PDB entry 8TQ2 | electron microscopy, 3.80 A resolution | chains A and B of the 4 polymer chains in the assembly

Chain A:
Name: Cyclin-dependent kinase 8
From: Homo sapiens
Reference sequence: P49336 (CDK8_HUMAN); numbering as in UniProt (aligned over 1-464)
Sequence (464 residues; each row starts with the number of its first residue):
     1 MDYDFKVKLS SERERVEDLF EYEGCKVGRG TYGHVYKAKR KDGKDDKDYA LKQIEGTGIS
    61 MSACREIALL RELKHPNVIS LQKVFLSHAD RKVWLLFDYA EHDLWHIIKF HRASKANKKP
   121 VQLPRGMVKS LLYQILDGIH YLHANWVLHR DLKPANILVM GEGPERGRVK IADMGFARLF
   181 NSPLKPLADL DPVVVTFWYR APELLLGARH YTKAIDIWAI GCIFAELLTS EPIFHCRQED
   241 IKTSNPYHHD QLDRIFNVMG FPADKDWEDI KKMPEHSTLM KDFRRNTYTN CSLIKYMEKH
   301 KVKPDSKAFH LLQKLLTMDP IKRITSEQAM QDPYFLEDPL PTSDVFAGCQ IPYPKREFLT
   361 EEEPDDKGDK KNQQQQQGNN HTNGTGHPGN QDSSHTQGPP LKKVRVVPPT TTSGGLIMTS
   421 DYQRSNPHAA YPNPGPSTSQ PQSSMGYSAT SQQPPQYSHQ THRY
Unresolved in the structure: 42-47, 113-122, 237-248, 265-272, 281-290, 360-464
What the authors report for this chain:
  - conformationally variable residues (side-chain flip): Tyr211

Chain B:
Name: Cyclin-C
From: Homo sapiens
Reference sequence: P24863 (CCNC_HUMAN); numbering as in UniProt (aligned over 1-283)
Sequence (283 residues; each row starts with the number of its first residue):
     1 MAGNFWQSSH YLQWILDKQD LLKERQKDLK FLSEEEYWKL QIFFTNVIQA LGEHLKLRQQ
    61 VIATATVYFK RFYARYSLKS IDPVLMAPTC VFLASKVEEF GVVSNTRLIA AATSVLKTRF
   121 SYAFPKEFPY RMNHILECEF YLLELMDCCL IVYHPYRPLL QYVQDMGQED MLLPLAWRIV
   181 NDTYRTDLCL LYPPFMIALA CLHVACVVQQ KDARQWFAEL SVDMEKILEI IRVILKLYEQ
   241 WKNFDERKEM ATILSKMPKP KPPPNSEGEQ GPNGSQNSSY SQS
Unresolved in the structure: 71, 263-283
UniProt features mapped onto this chain:
  - modified residue: Ser275 (Phosphoserine)

How chain A and chain B interact:
Contacting residue pairs (49; chain A residue first):
  Met1(A) with Ser80(B), hydrogen bond (backbone-backbone); Ile81(B); Pro260(B); Lys261(B)
  Asp2(A) with Lys79(B), salt bridge; Lys261(B)
  Tyr3(A) with Pro262(B)
  Phe5(A) with Tyr76(B), hydrophobic; Ser80(B)
  Lys6(A) with Tyr141(B)
  Arg13(A) with Glu144(B), salt bridge
  Ile59(A) with Lys96(B), hydrogen bond (backbone-side chain); Glu139(B); Leu143(B), hydrophobic
  Ser60(A) with Lys96(B)
  Met61(A) with Lys96(B); Glu99(B); Val102(B), hydrophobic
  Cys64(A) with Val97(B), hydrophobic
  Arg65(A) with Glu99(B), salt bridge
  Ile67(A) with Cys148(B), hydrophobic
  Ala68(A) with Leu150(B), hydrophobic; Ile151(B)
  Arg71(A) with Gln13(B), hydrogen bond; Asp147(B), salt bridge; Cys148(B); Cys149(B)
  Glu72(A) with Met1(B); Ser9(B), hydrogen bond; Ile151(B)
  Leu73(A) with Met1(B), hydrophobic
  Leu86(A) with Phe140(B), hydrophobic; Glu144(B)
  Ser87(A) with Phe140(B)
  His88(A) with Phe140(B); Tyr141(B); Glu144(B), salt bridge
  Arg91(A) with Leu136(B), hydrogen bond (side chain-backbone); Glu137(B)
  Asn145(A) with Met1(B); Ala2(B), hydrogen bond (backbone-backbone)
  Trp146(A) with Arg157(B)
  Arg178(A) with Glu99(B)
  Leu179(A) with Met1(B); Ile151(B), hydrophobic
  Asn181(A) with Ala2(B)
  Leu184(A) with Arg58(B)
  Lys185(A) with Phe100(B)
  Leu190(A) with Glu99(B)
Also at the interface, not in a pair above, chain A (34 interface residues in all): Asp4, Leu9, Leu69, Val84, Lys92, Ala144
Also at the interface, not in a pair above, chain B (34 interface residues in all): Val61, Asp82, Leu93, Leu145

In short:
Chain A and chain B each contribute 34 residues to their interface; the contacts include 6 hydrogen bonds and
5 salt bridges. Polar contacts include Asp2(A)-Lys79(B), Arg13(A)-Glu144(B) and Arg65(A)-Glu99(B). From the
paper: conformational variability at Tyr211(A).
Here chain A is Cyclin-dependent kinase 8 and chain B is Cyclin-C, both from Homo sapiens. Entry 8TQ2
(Structure of the kinase lobe of human CDK8 kinase module) was determined by electron microscopy (same
publication as 8TQC, 8TQW and 8TRH).
